PDB entry 4E2Q | X-ray diffraction, 2.50 A resolution | chains A and B of the 8 polymer chains in the assembly

Chain A (and B):
Molecule: Ureidoglycine aminohydrolase
Source organism: Arabidopsis thaliana
Notes: EC 3.5.3.-; chain B of this document is another copy of the same molecule, construct and numbering; everything in this record applies to it too
Reference sequence: Q8GXV5 (Q8GXV5_ARATH); residue numbers follow UniProt; this construct covers 36-298
Chain sequence (266 residues; row label = number of the first residue in the row):
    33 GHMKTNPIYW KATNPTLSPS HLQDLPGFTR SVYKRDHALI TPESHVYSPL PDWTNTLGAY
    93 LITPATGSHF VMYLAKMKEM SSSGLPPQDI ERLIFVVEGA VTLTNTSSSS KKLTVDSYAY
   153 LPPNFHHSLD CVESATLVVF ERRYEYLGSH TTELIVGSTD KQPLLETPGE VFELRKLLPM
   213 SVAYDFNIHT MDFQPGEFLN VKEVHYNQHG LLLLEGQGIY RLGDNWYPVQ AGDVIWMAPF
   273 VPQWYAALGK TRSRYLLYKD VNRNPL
Unresolved in the structure: 33-38, 138-139
Sequence notes: expression tag (33-35)
UniProt features mapped onto this chain:
  - binding site (Mn(2+)): Glu235, His237, His241, Gln275
  - binding site (substrate): Glu235, Gln275, Tyr287, Lys291
Ion coordination: Mn2+: Glu235, His237, His241, Gln275
Reported in the primary citation:
  - Mn2+ coordination: Glu235, His237, His241, Gln275
  - self-association interface (contacts with another copy of this molecule); pairs are residue here / residue on that copy: Gly228-Gly281 (backbone contact), Phe230, Ile251, Trp258, Trp276, Ala278, Ala279, Leu280
  - mutagenesis - E235A, E235Q, H237A, H241A, Q275A, Y287A, Y287F, K291A: abolished catalytic activity
  - mutagenesis - E235Q: unchanged binding to Mn2+
  - mutagenesis - H221A, Y252F (10-fold), K291R: decreased catalytic activity
  - catalytic residues: Glu235, Tyr287 (proposed by the authors, not directly observed)
  - catalytic residues: Lys291

Interface between chain A and chain B:
Pairs across the interface - 22 pairs, chain A then chain B:
  Pro227(A) - Pro227(B)
  Pro227(A) - Gly228(B)
  Gly228(A) - Gly228(B)
  Gly228(A) - Leu280(B)
  Gly228(A) - Gly281(B)  hydrogen bond (backbone-backbone)
  Phe230(A) - Leu280(B)  hydrophobic
  Phe230(A) - Gly281(B)
  Ile251(A) - Trp276(B)  hydrophobic
  Trp258(A) - Ile251(B)  hydrophobic
  Trp258(A) - Trp258(B)  hydrophobic
  Trp258(A) - Pro260(B)  hydrophobic
  Pro260(A) - Trp258(B)  hydrophobic
  Trp276(A) - Leu280(B)  hydrophobic
  Ala278(A) - Leu280(B)  hydrophobic
  Ala279(A) - Leu280(B)
  Leu280(A) - Gly228(B)
  Leu280(A) - Phe230(B)  hydrophobic
  Leu280(A) - Trp276(B)  hydrophobic
  Leu280(A) - Ala278(B)  hydrophobic
  Leu280(A) - Leu280(B)  hydrophobic
  Gly281(A) - Gly228(B)  hydrogen bond (backbone-backbone)
  Gly281(A) - Phe230(B)
Also at the interface, not in a pair above, chain A (12 interface residues in all): Val203
Also at the interface, not in a pair above, chain B (12 interface residues in all): Ala279, Lys282

Overview:
The chain A/chain B interface involves 12 residues from each chain, with 2 hydrogen bonds. Its one hydrogen
bond, Gly228(A)-Gly281(B), is backbone to backbone. The paper reports catalytic residues Glu235(A), Tyr287(A)
and Lys291(A); E235A, E235Q and H237A of chain A, among others, abolish catalytic activity; 11 substitutions
were tested in all.
Both chains are Ureidoglycine aminohydrolase (Arabidopsis thaliana). Entry 4E2Q (Crystal Structure of
(S)-Ureidoglycine Aminohydrolase from Arabidopsis thaliana) was determined by X-ray diffraction (same
publication as 4E2S).
